3BXR - chains A and B; structure by X-ray diffraction, 1.60 A resolution.

== Chain A ==
Protein: Protease
Notes: EC 3.4.23.16
UniProtKB: P03369 (POL_HV1A2); residues 1-99 here correspond to UniProt positions 491-589 (UniProt number = residue number + 490)
Sequence (99 residues; each row starts with the number of its first residue):
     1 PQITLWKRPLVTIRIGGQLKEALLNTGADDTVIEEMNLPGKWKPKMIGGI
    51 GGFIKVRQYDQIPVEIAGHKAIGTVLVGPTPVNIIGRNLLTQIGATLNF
Sequence notes: engineered mutation K7 (Gln497 in P03369), N25 (Asp515 in P03369), I33 (Leu523 in P03369), A67 (Cys557 in P03369), A95 (Cys585 in P03369)
Modified positions: A67 (alpha-aminobutyric acid; ABA); A95 (alpha-aminobutyric acid; ABA)
Ligand contacts: DRR ((9S,12S)-9-(1-methylethyl)-N-[(8S,11S)-8-[(1S)-1-methylpropyl]-7,10-dioxo-2-oxa-6,9-diazabicyclo[11.2.2]heptadeca-1(15),13,16-trien-11-yl]-7,10-dioxo-2-oxa-8,11-diazabicyclo[12.2.2]octadeca-1(16),14,17-triene-12-carboxamide): R8, L23, N25, G27, A28, D29, D30, V32, I47, G48, G49, I50, P81, V82, I84
Curated features (UniProtKB/Swiss-Prot):
  - region (Dimerization of protease): P1 to L5, G49 to K55, N88 to G94, T96 to F99
  - site: F99 (Cleavage)

== Chain B ==
Protein: Protease
Notes: EC 3.4.23.16
UniProtKB: P03369 (POL_HV1A2); residues 101-199 here correspond to UniProt positions 491-589 (UniProt number = residue number + 390)
Sequence (99 residues; each row starts with the number of its first residue):
   101 PQITLWKRPLVTIRIGGQLKEALLNTGADDTVIEEMNLPGKWKPKMIGGI
   151 GGFIKVRQYDQIPVEIAGHKAIGTVLVGPTPVNIIGRNLLTQIGATLNF
Sequence notes: engineered mutation K107 (Gln497 in P03369), N125 (Asp515 in P03369), I133 (Leu523 in P03369), A167 (Cys557 in P03369), A195 (Cys585 in P03369)
Modified positions: A167 (alpha-aminobutyric acid; ABA); A195 (alpha-aminobutyric acid; ABA)
Ligand contacts: DRR ((9S,12S)-9-(1-methylethyl)-N-[(8S,11S)-8-[(1S)-1-methylpropyl]-7,10-dioxo-2-oxa-6,9-diazabicyclo[11.2.2]heptadeca-1(15),13,16-trien-11-yl]-7,10-dioxo-2-oxa-8,11-diazabicyclo[12.2.2]octadeca-1(16),14,17-triene-12-carboxamide): R108, L123, N125, G127, A128, D129, D130, V132, I147, G148, G149, I150, P181, V182, I184
Curated features (UniProtKB/Swiss-Prot):
  - region (Dimerization of protease): P101 to L105, G149 to K155, N188 to G194, T196 to F199
  - site: F199 (Cleavage)

== How chain A and chain B interact ==
Contacting residue pairs (97):
  P1(A) - L197(B)
  P1(A) - N198(B)
  P1(A) - F199(B)  hydrogen bond (backbone-backbone)
  Q2(A) - T196(B)
  Q2(A) - L197(B)
  Q2(A) - N198(B)  hydrogen bond
  I3(A) - T196(B)
  I3(A) - L197(B)  hydrogen bond (backbone-backbone)
  T4(A) - T196(B)
  L5(A) - T126(B)
  L5(A) - R187(B)  hydrogen bond (backbone-side chain)
  L5(A) - L190(B)  hydrophobic
  L5(A) - T191(B)
  L5(A) - A195(B)
  W6(A) - R187(B)  hydrogen bond (backbone-side chain)
  W6(A) - T191(B)
  K7(A) - R187(B)
  R8(A) - D129(B)  salt bridge
  R8(A) - R187(B)
  P9(A) - T126(B)
  P9(A) - R187(B)
  L23(A) - G127(B)
  L24(A) - T126(B)  hydrogen bond (backbone-side chain)
  L24(A) - L197(B)  hydrophobic
  L24(A) - F199(B)  hydrophobic
  N25(A) - N125(B)  hydrogen bond
  N25(A) - T126(B)
  N25(A) - G127(B)
  T26(A) - L105(B)
  T26(A) - P109(B)
  T26(A) - L124(B)  hydrogen bond (side chain-backbone)
  T26(A) - N125(B)
  T26(A) - T126(B)  hydrogen bond (side chain-backbone)
  T26(A) - L197(B)
  G27(A) - L123(B)
  G27(A) - N125(B)  hydrogen bond (backbone-side chain)
  D29(A) - R108(B)  salt bridge
  G48(A) - I150(B)
  G49(A) - I150(B)
  I50(A) - G149(B)
  I50(A) - I150(B)  hydrogen bond (backbone-backbone)
  I50(A) - G151(B)  hydrogen bond (backbone-backbone)
  I50(A) - G152(B)
  I50(A) - I154(B)  hydrophobic
  I50(A) - I184(B)  hydrophobic
  G51(A) - G151(B)
  G51(A) - G152(B)
  G51(A) - I154(B)
  G52(A) - G151(B)
  I54(A) - I150(B)  hydrophobic
  I54(A) - G151(B)
  A67(A) - F199(B)
  H69(A) - F199(B)
  T80(A) - I150(B)
  P81(A) - G149(B)
  P81(A) - I150(B)
  I84(A) - I150(B)  hydrophobic
  R87(A) - L105(B)  hydrogen bond (side chain-backbone)
  R87(A) - W106(B)  hydrogen bond (side chain-backbone)
  R87(A) - K107(B)
  R87(A) - R108(B)
  R87(A) - P109(B)
  L90(A) - L105(B)  hydrophobic
  T91(A) - L105(B)
  T91(A) - W106(B)
  I93(A) - F199(B)
  G94(A) - N198(B)
  G94(A) - F199(B)
  A95(A) - L105(B)
  A95(A) - L197(B)
  A95(A) - N198(B)
  A95(A) - F199(B)
  T96(A) - Q102(B)  hydrogen bond
  T96(A) - I103(B)
  T96(A) - T196(B)
  T96(A) - L197(B)
  T96(A) - N198(B)  hydrogen bond (backbone-backbone)
  L97(A) - P101(B)
  L97(A) - Q102(B)
  L97(A) - I103(B)  hydrogen bond (backbone-backbone)
  L97(A) - P109(B)  hydrophobic
  L97(A) - L124(B)  hydrophobic
  L97(A) - T126(B)
  L97(A) - A195(B)
  L97(A) - T196(B)
  L97(A) - L197(B)  hydrophobic
  N98(A) - P101(B)
  N98(A) - Q102(B)  hydrogen bond
  N98(A) - G194(B)
  N98(A) - A195(B)
  N98(A) - T196(B)  hydrogen bond (backbone-backbone)
  N98(A) - N198(B)  hydrogen bond
  F99(A) - P101(B)  hydrogen bond (backbone-backbone)
  F99(A) - H169(B)
  F99(A) - I193(B)
  F99(A) - G194(B)
  F99(A) - A195(B)
Interface residues without a listed pair, chain A (40 interface residues in all): V32, I47, I66, P79
Interface residues without a listed pair, chain B (33 interface residues in all): T104, A167

== Summary ==
The interface between chain A and chain B involves 40 residues on one side and 33 on the other; the contacts
include 21 hydrogen bonds and 2 salt bridges. Polar pairs include R8(A)-D129(B), D29(A)-R108(B) and
Q2(A)-N198(B).
Both chains are Protease. Entry 3BXR (Crystal Structures Of Highly Constrained Substrate And Hydrolysis
Products Bound To HIV-1 Protease. Implications For Catalytic ...) was determined by X-ray diffraction,
deposited together with 3BXS.
